PDB entry 3GE3 | X-ray diffraction, 1.52 A resolution | chains A and C of the 4 polymer chains in the assembly

[Chain A]
Molecule: Toluene-4-monooxygenase system protein A
Organism: Pseudomonas mendocina
Notes: EC 1.14.13.-
Reference sequence: Q6Q8Q7 (Q6Q8Q7_PSEME); numbering as in UniProt (aligned over 1-500)
Chain sequence (500 residues; row label = number of the first residue in the row):
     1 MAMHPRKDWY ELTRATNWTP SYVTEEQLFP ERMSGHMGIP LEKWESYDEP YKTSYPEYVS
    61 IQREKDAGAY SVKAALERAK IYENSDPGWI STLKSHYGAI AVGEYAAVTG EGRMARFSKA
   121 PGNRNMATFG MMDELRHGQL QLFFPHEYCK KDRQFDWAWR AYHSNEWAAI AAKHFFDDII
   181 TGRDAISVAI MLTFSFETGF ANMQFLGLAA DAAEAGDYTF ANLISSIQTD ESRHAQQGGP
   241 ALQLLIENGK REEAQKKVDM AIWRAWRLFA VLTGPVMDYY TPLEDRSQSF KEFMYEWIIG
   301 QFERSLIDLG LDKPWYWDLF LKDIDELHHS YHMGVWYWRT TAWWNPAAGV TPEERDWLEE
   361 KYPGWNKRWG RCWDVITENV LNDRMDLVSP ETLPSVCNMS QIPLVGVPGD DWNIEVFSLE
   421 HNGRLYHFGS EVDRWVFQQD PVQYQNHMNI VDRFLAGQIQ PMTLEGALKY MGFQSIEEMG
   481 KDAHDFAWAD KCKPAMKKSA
Disordered / not traced: 1, 493-500
Sequence notes: engineered mutation Ala-201 (Thr in Q6Q8Q7)
Ion coordination: Fe ion site 1: Glu-104, Glu-134, His-137 (together with acetate ion); Fe ion site 2: Glu-134, Glu-197, Glu-231, His-234 (together with acetate ion)

[Chain C]
Molecule: Toluene-4-monooxygenase system protein B
Organism: Pseudomonas mendocina
Notes: EC 1.14.13.-
Reference sequence: Q00457 (TMOB_PSEME); residues 1-84 here = UniProt positions 1-84
Chain sequence (84 residues; row label = number of the first residue in the row):
     1 MSAFPVHAAF EKDFLVQLVV VDLNDSMDQV AEKVAYHCVN RRVAPREGVM RVRKHRSTEL
    61 FPRDMTIAES GLNPTEVIDV VFEE
Disordered / not traced: 1

[Chain A / chain C interface]
Contacting residue pairs (66; chain A residue first):
  Ser-330(A) / Phe-14(C)
  Met-333(A) / Phe-14(C)  hydrophobic
  Gly-334(A) / Phe-14(C)
  Tyr-337(A) / Arg-41(C)  hydrogen bond
  Tyr-337(A) / Arg-42(C)
  Trp-338(A) / Leu-15(C)  hydrophobic
  Trp-338(A) / Gln-17(C)
  Trp-338(A) / Arg-42(C)
  Cys-372(A) / Arg-42(C)
  Val-375(A) / Asn-40(C)
  Val-375(A) / Arg-41(C)
  Val-375(A) / Arg-42(C)
  Val-375(A) / Val-43(C)
  Val-375(A) / Ala-44(C)
  Ile-376(A) / Arg-41(C)
  Asn-379(A) / Asn-40(C)
  Asp-386(A) / Arg-41(C)  hydrogen bond (backbone-side chain)
  Leu-387(A) / Asn-40(C)
  Leu-387(A) / Arg-41(C)
  Ser-389(A) / Arg-41(C)  hydrogen bond (backbone-side chain)
  Glu-391(A) / Tyr-36(C)  hydrogen bond
  Glu-391(A) / His-37(C)
  Glu-391(A) / Arg-41(C)  salt bridge
  Thr-392(A) / Gln-17(C)
  Thr-392(A) / Leu-18(C)  hydrogen bond (side chain-backbone)
  Thr-392(A) / His-37(C)
  Leu-393(A) / Gln-17(C)
  Leu-393(A) / Leu-18(C)  hydrogen bond (backbone-backbone)
  Pro-394(A) / Leu-15(C)  hydrophobic
  Pro-394(A) / Val-16(C)
  Ser-395(A) / His-7(C)
  Ser-395(A) / Val-16(C)  hydrogen bond (backbone-backbone)
  Ser-395(A) / Gln-17(C)  hydrogen bond (side chain-backbone)
  Ser-395(A) / Leu-18(C)  hydrogen bond (side chain-backbone)
  Leu-404(A) / Leu-15(C)
  Leu-404(A) / Val-16(C)  hydrogen bond (backbone-backbone)
  Val-405(A) / Phe-14(C)
  Gly-406(A) / Phe-14(C)  hydrogen bond (backbone-backbone)
  Pro-408(A) / Lys-12(C)
  Pro-408(A) / Asp-13(C)
  Pro-408(A) / Phe-14(C)  hydrophobic
  Gly-409(A) / Lys-12(C)  hydrogen bond (backbone-backbone)
  Trp-412(A) / Phe-10(C)
  Trp-412(A) / Glu-11(C)
  Trp-412(A) / Lys-12(C)
  Trp-412(A) / Asp-13(C)  hydrogen bond (side chain-backbone)
  Trp-412(A) / Val-81(C)  hydrophobic
  Asn-413(A) / Arg-56(C)  hydrogen bond
  Ile-414(A) / Ala-9(C)  hydrophobic
  Ile-414(A) / Phe-14(C)
  Ile-414(A) / Leu-15(C)
  Ile-414(A) / Val-16(C)  hydrophobic
  Ile-414(A) / His-55(C)  hydrogen bond (backbone-side chain)
  Ile-414(A) / Arg-56(C)  hydrogen bond (backbone-side chain)
  Glu-415(A) / His-55(C)
  Glu-415(A) / Arg-56(C)  salt bridge
  Val-416(A) / Val-16(C)  hydrophobic
  Val-416(A) / His-55(C)
  Leu-425(A) / Thr-75(C)
  Leu-425(A) / Glu-76(C)
  His-427(A) / His-7(C)
  His-427(A) / Thr-75(C)  hydrogen bond (side chain-backbone)
  His-427(A) / Val-77(C)
  Phe-454(A) / Leu-18(C)  hydrophobic
  Leu-455(A) / Pro-5(C)  hydrophobic
  Leu-455(A) / Thr-75(C)
Interface residues without a listed pair, chain A (36 interface residues in all): Arg-371, Pro-390, Val-407, Ser-418, Val-451
Interface residues without a listed pair, chain C (27 interface residues in all): Arg-53, Asp-79

[Summary]
36 residues of chain A and 27 residues of chain C are in contact; the contacts include 17 hydrogen bonds and 2
salt bridges. Among the polar pairs are Glu-391(A)/Arg-41(C), Glu-415(A)/Arg-56(C) and Tyr-337(A)/Arg-41(C).
Glu-104(A), Glu-134(A) and His-137(A) form the Fe ion site 1.
Chain A is Toluene-4-monooxygenase system protein A and chain C is Toluene-4-monooxygenase system protein B,
both from Pseudomonas mendocina; the structure, Crystal Structure of the reduced Toluene 4-Monooxygenase HD
T201A mutant complex, was determined by X-ray diffraction, deposited together with 3GE8.
